7SAQ - chains A and D of the 5 polymer chains in the assembly; structure by electron microscopy, 2.90 A resolution.

[Chain A (and D)]
Protein: Transmembrane protein 106B
Source organism: Homo sapiens
Notes: chain D of this document is another copy of the same molecule, construct and numbering; everything in this record applies to it too
UniProt: Q9NUM4 (T106B_HUMAN); residue numbers follow UniProt; this construct covers 1-274
Amino-acid sequence (274 residues; each row starts with the number of its first residue):
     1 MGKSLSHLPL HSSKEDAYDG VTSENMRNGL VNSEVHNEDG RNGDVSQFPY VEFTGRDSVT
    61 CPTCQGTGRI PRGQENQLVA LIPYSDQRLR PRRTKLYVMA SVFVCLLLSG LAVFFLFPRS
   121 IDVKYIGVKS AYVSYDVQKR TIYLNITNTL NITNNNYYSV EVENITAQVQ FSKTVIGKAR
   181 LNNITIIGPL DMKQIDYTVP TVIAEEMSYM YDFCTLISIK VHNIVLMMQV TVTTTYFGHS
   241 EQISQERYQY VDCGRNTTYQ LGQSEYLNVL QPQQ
Unresolved in the structure: 1-119, 255-274
Disulfide bonds: C214-C253
Covalently attached groups: N-acetylglucosamine (NAG) linked to N145, N151, N164, N183
Swiss-Prot annotation at these positions:
  - modified residue: S33 (Phosphoserine)
  - lipidation: G2 (N-myristoyl glycine)
  - glycosylation (N-linked (GlcNAc...) asparagine): N145, N151, N164, N183, N256
  - natural variant: D252 (D252N: In HLD16)
  - mutagenesis: M210 to F213 (Highly decreased number of infected cells by SARS-CoV-2. No effect on infection with HCoV-229E), M210 (M210A: Decreased number of infected cells by SARS-CoV-2. No effect on infection with HCoV-229E), F213 (F213A: Decreased number of infected cells by SARS-CoV-2. No effect on infection with HCoV-229E)
What the authors report for this chain:
  - post-translational modification sites: N145, N151, N164, N183
  - contacts within the chain: S120-E241
  - disease-associated variants - T185S: decreased expression (citing earlier work)

[How chain A and chain D interact]
Contacting residue pairs - 296 pairs, chain A then chain D:
  S120(A) - S120(D)  hydrogen bond (backbone-side chain)
  S120(A) - I121(D)
  S120(A) - E241(D)  hydrogen bond (backbone-side chain)
  I121(A) - I121(D)
  I121(A) - D122(D)  hydrogen bond (backbone-backbone)
  I121(A) - Y158(D)  hydrophobic
  D122(A) - D122(D)
  V123(A) - D122(D)  hydrogen bond (backbone-backbone)
  V123(A) - V123(D)
  V123(A) - K124(D)  hydrogen bond (backbone-backbone)
  V123(A) - I243(D)  hydrophobic
  V123(A) - Q245(D)
  K124(A) - D122(D)  salt bridge
  K124(A) - K124(D)
  Y125(A) - K124(D)  hydrogen bond (backbone-backbone)
  Y125(A) - Y125(D)  hydrophobic
  Y125(A) - I126(D)  hydrogen bond (backbone-backbone)
  Y125(A) - Q245(D)
  Y125(A) - R247(D)
  I126(A) - I126(D)
  G127(A) - I126(D)  hydrogen bond (backbone-backbone)
  G127(A) - G127(D)  hydrogen bond (backbone-backbone)
  V128(A) - G127(D)
  V128(A) - V128(D)  hydrogen bond (backbone-backbone)
  K129(A) - V128(D)  hydrogen bond (backbone-backbone)
  K129(A) - K129(D)
  K129(A) - S130(D)  hydrogen bond (backbone-backbone)
  S130(A) - S130(D)
  A131(A) - S130(D)  hydrogen bond (backbone-backbone)
  A131(A) - A131(D)
  A131(A) - Y132(D)  hydrogen bond (backbone-backbone)
  Y132(A) - Y132(D)  hydrogen bond (backbone-backbone)
  Y132(A) - V133(D)  hydrogen bond (backbone-backbone)
  Y132(A) - N154(D)
  V133(A) - V133(D)
  S134(A) - V133(D)  hydrogen bond (backbone-backbone)
  S134(A) - S134(D)
  S134(A) - Y135(D)  hydrogen bond (backbone-backbone)
  Y135(A) - Y135(D)
  D136(A) - Y135(D)  hydrogen bond (backbone-backbone)
  D136(A) - D136(D)
  D136(A) - V137(D)  hydrogen bond (backbone-backbone)
  V137(A) - V137(D)
  Q138(A) - V137(D)  hydrogen bond (backbone-backbone)
  Q138(A) - Q138(D)  hydrogen bond
  Q138(A) - K139(D)  hydrogen bond (backbone-backbone)
  K139(A) - K139(D)
  K139(A) - R140(D)  hydrogen bond (backbone-backbone)
  R140(A) - R140(D)
  T141(A) - V137(D)
  T141(A) - R140(D)
  T141(A) - T141(D)
  I142(A) - T141(D)  hydrogen bond (backbone-backbone)
  I142(A) - I142(D)
  I142(A) - Y143(D)  hydrogen bond (backbone-backbone)
  Y143(A) - Y143(D)  hydrophobic
  L144(A) - Y143(D)  hydrogen bond (backbone-backbone)
  L144(A) - L144(D)  hydrophobic
  N145(A) - L144(D)
  N145(A) - N145(D)  hydrogen bond
  N145(A) - I146(D)  hydrogen bond (backbone-backbone)
  I146(A) - Y143(D)  hydrophobic
  I146(A) - L144(D)
  I146(A) - I146(D)  hydrophobic
  T147(A) - I146(D)  hydrogen bond (backbone-backbone)
  T147(A) - T147(D)
  T147(A) - N148(D)  hydrogen bond (backbone-backbone)
  N148(A) - N148(D)  hydrogen bond
  T149(A) - N148(D)  hydrogen bond (backbone-backbone)
  T149(A) - T149(D)
  T149(A) - L150(D)  hydrogen bond (backbone-backbone)
  L150(A) - L150(D)  hydrophobic
  N151(A) - L150(D)  hydrogen bond (backbone-backbone)
  N151(A) - N151(D)
  N151(A) - I152(D)  hydrogen bond (backbone-backbone)
  I152(A) - I152(D)
  T153(A) - I152(D)  hydrogen bond (backbone-backbone)
  T153(A) - T153(D)
  T153(A) - N154(D)  hydrogen bond (backbone-backbone)
  N154(A) - N154(D)  hydrogen bond
  N155(A) - N154(D)  hydrogen bond (backbone-backbone)
  N155(A) - N155(D)  hydrogen bond (backbone-side chain)
  N155(A) - N156(D)  hydrogen bond (backbone-backbone)
  N156(A) - N156(D)  hydrogen bond
  Y157(A) - N156(D)  hydrogen bond (backbone-backbone)
  Y157(A) - Y157(D)  hydrophobic
  Y157(A) - Y158(D)  hydrogen bond (backbone-backbone)
  Y158(A) - Y158(D)  hydrophobic
  S159(A) - Y158(D)  hydrogen bond (backbone-backbone)
  S159(A) - S159(D)
  S159(A) - V160(D)  hydrogen bond (backbone-backbone)
  V160(A) - V160(D)
  E161(A) - V160(D)  hydrogen bond (backbone-backbone)
  E161(A) - E161(D)  hydrogen bond (backbone-backbone)
  V162(A) - E161(D)  hydrogen bond (backbone-backbone)
  V162(A) - V162(D)
  V162(A) - E163(D)  hydrogen bond (backbone-backbone)
  E163(A) - E163(D)
  N164(A) - E163(D)  hydrogen bond (backbone-backbone)
  N164(A) - N164(D)
  N164(A) - I165(D)  hydrogen bond (backbone-backbone)
  I165(A) - I165(D)
  T166(A) - I165(D)  hydrogen bond (backbone-backbone)
  T166(A) - T166(D)  hydrogen bond (backbone-backbone)
  A167(A) - T166(D)  hydrogen bond (backbone-backbone)
  A167(A) - A167(D)
  A167(A) - Q168(D)  hydrogen bond (backbone-backbone)
  Q168(A) - Q168(D)  hydrogen bond
  Q168(A) - Q170(D)
  V169(A) - Q168(D)  hydrogen bond (backbone-backbone)
  V169(A) - V169(D)
  V169(A) - Q170(D)  hydrogen bond (backbone-backbone)
  Q170(A) - Q170(D)  hydrogen bond
  F171(A) - Q170(D)  hydrogen bond (backbone-backbone)
  F171(A) - F171(D)
  F171(A) - S172(D)  hydrogen bond (backbone-backbone)
  S172(A) - S172(D)
  K173(A) - S172(D)  hydrogen bond (backbone-backbone)
  K173(A) - K173(D)
  K173(A) - T174(D)  hydrogen bond (backbone-backbone)
  T174(A) - T174(D)  hydrogen bond (side chain-backbone)
  V175(A) - T174(D)  hydrogen bond (backbone-backbone)
  V175(A) - V175(D)
  V175(A) - I176(D)  hydrogen bond (backbone-backbone)
  I176(A) - I176(D)
  G177(A) - I176(D)  hydrogen bond (backbone-backbone)
  G177(A) - G177(D)
  G177(A) - K178(D)  hydrogen bond (backbone-backbone)
  K178(A) - K178(D)  hydrogen bond (backbone-backbone)
  A179(A) - A179(D)
  R180(A) - A179(D)  hydrogen bond (backbone-backbone)
  R180(A) - R180(D)
  R180(A) - L181(D)  hydrogen bond (backbone-backbone)
  L181(A) - L181(D)
  N182(A) - L181(D)  hydrogen bond (backbone-backbone)
  N182(A) - N182(D)  hydrogen bond
  N182(A) - N183(D)  hydrogen bond (backbone-backbone)
  N183(A) - N182(D)
  N183(A) - N183(D)  hydrogen bond (backbone-backbone)
  N183(A) - I184(D)  hydrogen bond (backbone-backbone)
  I184(A) - I184(D)
  T185(A) - I184(D)  hydrogen bond (backbone-backbone)
  T185(A) - T185(D)
  T185(A) - I186(D)  hydrogen bond (backbone-backbone)
  I186(A) - I186(D)
  I187(A) - I186(D)  hydrogen bond (backbone-backbone)
  I187(A) - I187(D)
  I187(A) - G188(D)  hydrogen bond (backbone-backbone)
  P189(A) - P189(D)
  P189(A) - V230(D)  hydrophobic
  L190(A) - P189(D)  hydrogen bond (backbone-backbone)
  L190(A) - L190(D)  hydrogen bond (backbone-backbone)
  L190(A) - M227(D)  hydrophobic
  D191(A) - L190(D)  hydrogen bond (backbone-backbone)
  D191(A) - D191(D)
  D191(A) - M192(D)  hydrogen bond (backbone-backbone)
  M192(A) - M192(D)  hydrophobic
  M192(A) - K193(D)
  K193(A) - K193(D)
  Q194(A) - K193(D)  hydrogen bond (backbone-backbone)
  Q194(A) - Q194(D)  hydrogen bond
  Q194(A) - I195(D)  hydrogen bond (backbone-backbone)
  I195(A) - I195(D)
  D196(A) - I195(D)  hydrogen bond (backbone-backbone)
  D196(A) - D196(D)
  D196(A) - Y197(D)  hydrogen bond (backbone-backbone)
  Y197(A) - Y197(D)  hydrophobic
  Y197(A) - K220(D)
  T198(A) - Y197(D)  hydrogen bond (backbone-backbone)
  T198(A) - T198(D)
  T198(A) - V199(D)  hydrogen bond (backbone-backbone)
  V199(A) - V199(D)
  P200(A) - P200(D)
  P200(A) - T201(D)  hydrogen bond (backbone-backbone)
  T201(A) - T201(D)
  V202(A) - T201(D)  hydrogen bond (backbone-backbone)
  V202(A) - V202(D)
  V202(A) - I203(D)  hydrogen bond (backbone-backbone)
  I203(A) - I203(D)
  A204(A) - I203(D)  hydrogen bond (backbone-backbone)
  A204(A) - A204(D)
  A204(A) - E205(D)  hydrogen bond (backbone-backbone)
  E205(A) - E205(D)
  E206(A) - E205(D)  hydrogen bond (backbone-backbone)
  E206(A) - E206(D)
  M207(A) - E206(D)  hydrogen bond (backbone-backbone)
  M207(A) - M207(D)
  M207(A) - S208(D)
  S208(A) - E205(D)
  S208(A) - E206(D)  hydrogen bond (side chain-backbone)
  S208(A) - M207(D)
  S208(A) - S208(D)  hydrogen bond (side chain-backbone)
  Y209(A) - S208(D)  hydrogen bond (backbone-backbone)
  Y209(A) - Y209(D)  hydrophobic
  Y209(A) - M210(D)  hydrogen bond (backbone-backbone)
  M210(A) - M210(D)
  Y211(A) - M210(D)  hydrogen bond (backbone-backbone)
  Y211(A) - Y211(D)  hydrophobic
  Y211(A) - D212(D)  hydrogen bond (backbone-backbone)
  D212(A) - D212(D)
  F213(A) - D212(D)  hydrogen bond (backbone-backbone)
  F213(A) - F213(D)  hydrophobic
  F213(A) - C214(D)  hydrogen bond (backbone-backbone)
  C214(A) - C214(D)  hydrogen bond (backbone-backbone)
  C214(A) - T215(D)  hydrogen bond (backbone-backbone)
  T215(A) - T215(D)  hydrogen bond (side chain-backbone)
  L216(A) - T215(D)  hydrogen bond (backbone-backbone)
  L216(A) - L216(D)
  L216(A) - I217(D)  hydrogen bond (backbone-backbone)
  I217(A) - I217(D)
  S218(A) - I217(D)  hydrogen bond (backbone-backbone)
  S218(A) - S218(D)
  S218(A) - I219(D)  hydrogen bond (backbone-backbone)
  I219(A) - I219(D)  hydrophobic
  I219(A) - K220(D)  hydrogen bond (backbone-backbone)
  K220(A) - K220(D)
  V221(A) - K220(D)  hydrogen bond (backbone-backbone)
  V221(A) - V221(D)
  V221(A) - H222(D)  hydrogen bond (backbone-backbone)
  H222(A) - H222(D)
  N223(A) - H222(D)  hydrogen bond (backbone-backbone)
  N223(A) - N223(D)  hydrogen bond
  I224(A) - N223(D)  hydrogen bond (backbone-backbone)
  I224(A) - I224(D)
  I224(A) - V225(D)  hydrogen bond (backbone-backbone)
  V225(A) - V225(D)
  L226(A) - V225(D)  hydrogen bond (backbone-backbone)
  L226(A) - L226(D)
  L226(A) - M227(D)  hydrogen bond (backbone-backbone)
  M227(A) - M227(D)
  M228(A) - M227(D)  hydrogen bond (backbone-backbone)
  M228(A) - M228(D)
  Q229(A) - M228(D)  hydrogen bond (backbone-backbone)
  Q229(A) - Q229(D)
  Q229(A) - V230(D)  hydrogen bond (backbone-backbone)
  V230(A) - V230(D)
  T231(A) - V230(D)  hydrogen bond (backbone-backbone)
  T231(A) - T231(D)
  V232(A) - T231(D)
  V232(A) - V232(D)  hydrogen bond (backbone-backbone)
  V232(A) - T233(D)  hydrogen bond (backbone-backbone)
  T233(A) - T233(D)
  T234(A) - T231(D)
  T234(A) - T233(D)  hydrogen bond (backbone-backbone)
  T234(A) - T234(D)
  T234(A) - T235(D)  hydrogen bond (backbone-backbone)
  T235(A) - Q170(D)
  T235(A) - T235(D)
  Y236(A) - Q170(D)
  Y236(A) - T235(D)  hydrogen bond (backbone-backbone)
  Y236(A) - Y236(D)  hydrophobic
  Y236(A) - F237(D)  hydrogen bond (backbone-backbone)
  F237(A) - Q168(D)
  F237(A) - F237(D)
  G238(A) - Y236(D)
  G238(A) - F237(D)  hydrogen bond (backbone-backbone)
  G238(A) - G238(D)
  G238(A) - H239(D)  hydrogen bond (backbone-backbone)
  H239(A) - H239(D)  hydrogen bond
  S240(A) - Y236(D)  hydrogen bond
  S240(A) - H239(D)  hydrogen bond (backbone-backbone)
  S240(A) - S240(D)
  S240(A) - E241(D)  hydrogen bond (backbone-backbone)
  E241(A) - E241(D)
  Q242(A) - L226(D)
  Q242(A) - M227(D)
  Q242(A) - M228(D)
  Q242(A) - E241(D)  hydrogen bond (backbone-backbone)
  Q242(A) - Q242(D)  hydrogen bond
  Q242(A) - I243(D)  hydrogen bond (backbone-backbone)
  I243(A) - I243(D)
  S244(A) - I224(D)
  S244(A) - I243(D)  hydrogen bond (backbone-backbone)
  S244(A) - S244(D)
  S244(A) - Q245(D)  hydrogen bond (backbone-backbone)
  Q245(A) - Q245(D)  hydrogen bond
  E246(A) - N223(D)  hydrogen bond
  E246(A) - I224(D)
  E246(A) - Q245(D)  hydrogen bond (backbone-backbone)
  E246(A) - E246(D)
  E246(A) - R247(D)  hydrogen bond (backbone-backbone)
  R247(A) - R247(D)
  Y248(A) - N223(D)
  Y248(A) - R247(D)  hydrogen bond (backbone-backbone)
  Y248(A) - Y248(D)  hydrophobic
  Y248(A) - Q249(D)  hydrogen bond (backbone-backbone)
  Q249(A) - Q249(D)  hydrogen bond
  Y250(A) - Q249(D)  hydrogen bond (backbone-backbone)
  Y250(A) - Y250(D)  hydrogen bond (backbone-backbone)
  V251(A) - Y250(D)  hydrogen bond (backbone-backbone)
  V251(A) - V251(D)
  V251(A) - D252(D)  hydrogen bond (backbone-backbone)
  D252(A) - D252(D)
  C253(A) - D252(D)  hydrogen bond (backbone-backbone)
  C253(A) - C253(D)
  C253(A) - G254(D)  hydrogen bond (backbone-backbone)
Also at the interface, not in a pair above, chain A (135 interface residues in all): G188, G254

[In short]
The chain A/chain D interface involves 135 residues from each chain; the contacts include 158 hydrogen bonds
and 1 salt bridge. Polar pairs include K124(A)-D122(D), S120(A)-S120(D) and S120(A)-E241(D).
N-acetylglucosamine is covalently linked to N145(A), N151(A), N164(A) and N183(A). The paper reports that
T185S of chain A reduces expression; modification sites N145(A), N151(A) and N164(A) among others.
Chain A and chain D are both Transmembrane protein 106B (Homo sapiens); the structure, Cryo-EM structure of
TMEM106B fibrils extracted from a FTLD-TDP patient, polymorph 1, was determined by electron microscopy
together with 7SAR and 7SAS from the same study.
